PDB entry 7MUB | X-ray diffraction, 3.00 A resolution | chains A and C of the 3 polymer chains in the assembly

[Chain A]
Name: Fab heavy chain
From: Synthetic construct
Notes: antibody fragment or engineered binder
Sequence (229 residues; numbered 1 to 229; the number before each row is that of its first residue):
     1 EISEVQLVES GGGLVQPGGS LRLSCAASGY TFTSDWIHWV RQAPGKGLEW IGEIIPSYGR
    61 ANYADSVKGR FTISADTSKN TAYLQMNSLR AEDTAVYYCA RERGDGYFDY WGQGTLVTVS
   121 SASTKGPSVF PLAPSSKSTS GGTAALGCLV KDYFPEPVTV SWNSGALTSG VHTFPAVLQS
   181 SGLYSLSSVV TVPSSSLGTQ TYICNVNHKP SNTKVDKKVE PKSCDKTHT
Not modelled in the structure: 1-4, 76, 135-140, 156, 198, 222-229
Disulfide bonds: Cys-25/Cys-99, Cys-148/Cys-204

[Chain C]
Name: pH-gated potassium channel KcsA
From: Streptomyces lividans
UniProtKB: P0A334 (KCSA_STRLI); residue numbers follow UniProt; this construct covers 26-121
Sequence (96 residues; numbered 26 to 121; the number before each row is that of its first residue):
    26 WRCAGAATVL LVIVLLAGSY LAVLAERGAP GAQLITYPRA LWWSVVTATT VGYGDLYPVT
    86 LWGRCVAVVV MVAGITSFGL VTAALATWFV GQCQQQ
Not modelled in the structure: 26-27, 119-121
Sequence notes: engineered mutation Cys-28 (Ala in P0A334), Val-71 (Glu in P0A334), Cys-90 (Leu in P0A334), Gln-117 (Arg in P0A334), Cys-118 (Glu in P0A334), Gln-120 (Glu in P0A334), Gln-121 (Arg in P0A334)
Ion coordination: K+ site 1: Thr-75, Val-76; K+ site 2: Gly-77, Tyr-78
UniProt features mapped onto this chain:
  - motif: Thr-75 to Asp-80 (Selectivity filter)
Reported in the primary citation:
  - conformationally variable residues (side-chain flip): Trp-67
  - self-association interface (contacts with another copy of this molecule); pairs are residue here / residue on that copy: Cys-28/Cys-118

[How chain A and chain C interact]
Contacting residue pairs (18):
  Ser-34(A) / Tyr-45(C)
  Ser-34(A) / Tyr-62(C)
  Trp-36(A) / Val-48(C)  hydrophobic
  Trp-36(A) / Arg-52(C)
  Trp-36(A) / Tyr-62(C)
  Glu-53(A) / Arg-52(C)  salt bridge
  Ile-55(A) / Leu-49(C)  hydrophobic
  Ser-57(A) / Tyr-45(C)  hydrogen bond
  Tyr-58(A) / Leu-49(C)  hydrophobic
  Asn-62(A) / Arg-52(C)  hydrogen bond (side chain-backbone)
  Asn-62(A) / Gly-53(C)
  Glu-102(A) / Arg-52(C)  salt bridge
  Arg-103(A) / Tyr-62(C)
  Gly-104(A) / Arg-52(C)
  Gly-104(A) / Thr-61(C)
  Gly-104(A) / Tyr-62(C)  hydrogen bond (backbone-backbone)
  Gly-104(A) / Pro-63(C)
  Asp-105(A) / Thr-61(C)
Interface residues without a listed pair, chain A (13 interface residues in all): His-38, Arg-60
Interface residues without a listed pair, chain C (9 interface residues in all): Leu-46

[Summary]
The interface between chain A and chain C involves 13 residues on one side and 9 on the other, with 3 hydrogen
bonds and 2 salt bridges. Polar pairs include Glu-53(A)/Arg-52(C), Glu-102(A)/Arg-52(C) and
Ser-57(A)/Tyr-45(C). Thr-75(C) and Val-76(C) form the K+ site 1. From the paper: conformational variability at
Trp-67(C); a self-association interface involving Cys-28(C).
Here chain A is Fab heavy chain (Synthetic construct) and chain C is pH-gated potassium channel KcsA
(Streptomyces lividans). Entry 7MUB (KcsA Open gate E71V mutant in Potassium) was determined by X-ray
diffraction, deposited together with 7MHR, 7MHX, 7MJT and 7MK6.
